Entry 7PII (electron microscopy, 2.68 A resolution); this record covers chains E and I of the 12 polymer chains in the assembly.

# Chain E
Protein: Histone H3-like centromeric protein A
Organism: Homo sapiens
UniProt: P49450 (CENPA_HUMAN); numbering as in UniProt (aligned over 1-140)
Amino-acid sequence (140 residues; numbered 1 to 140; the number before each row is that of its first residue):
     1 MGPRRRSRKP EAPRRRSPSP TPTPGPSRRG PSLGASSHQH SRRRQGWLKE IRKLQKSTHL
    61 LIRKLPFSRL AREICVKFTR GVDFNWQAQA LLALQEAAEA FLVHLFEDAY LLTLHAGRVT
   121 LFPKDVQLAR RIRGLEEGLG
Not modelled in the structure: 1-45, 140

# Chain I
Molecule: 171-nt DNA strand
Sequence (171 nucleotides; numbered -51 to 119; the number before each row is that of its first residue; numbers below 1 keep their minus sign (DC-51 is residue -51)):
   -51 CTACAAAAAG AGTGTTTCAA AACTGCTCTA TCAAAAGGAA TGTTCAACTC TGTGAGTTGA
     9 ATGCAATCAT CACAAAGAAG TTTCTGAGAA TGCTTCTGTT TAGTTTTTAT GTGAAGATAT
    69 TCCCGTTTCC AACGAAGGCC TCAAAGCGGT CCAAATATCC ACTTGCAGAT T
Not modelled in the structure: -51 to -50, 73-119

# Interface between chain E and chain I
Residue-residue contacts - 10 pairs, chain E then chain I:
  Gly46(E) with DA9(I), phosphate contact
  Trp47(E) with DA9(I), hydrogen bond to the phosphate
  Arg63(E) with DA17(I), phosphate contact; DT18(I), phosphate contact
  Lys64(E) with DT18(I), hydrogen bond to the phosphate
  Leu65(E) with DA17(I), phosphate contact; DT18(I), hydrogen bond to the phosphate
  Pro66(E) with DA17(I), phosphate contact
  Arg69(E) with DA17(I), salt bridge to the phosphate
  Asn85(E) with DA27(I), sugar contact
Also at the interface, not in a pair above, chain E (9 interface residues in all): Thr120
Also at the interface, not in a pair above, chain I (6 interface residues in all): DG7, DC16

# Summary
The interface between chain E and chain I involves 9 residues on one side and 6 on the other, with 3 hydrogen
bonds and 1 salt bridge. Polar contacts include Trp47(E)-DA9(I), Lys64(E)-DT18(I) and Leu65(E)-DT18(I).
Here chain E is Histone H3-like centromeric protein A (Homo sapiens) and chain I is a 171-nt DNA strand. Entry
7PII (Structure of the human CCAN CENP-A alpha-satellite complex) was determined by electron microscopy,
deposited together with 7PB4, 7PB8, 7PKN, 7R5R, 7R5S, 7R5V, 7YWX and 7YYH.
